PDB entry 5O96 | X-ray diffraction, 2.30 A resolution | chains A and B

[Chain A (and B)]
Molecule: Ribosomal RNA small subunit methyltransferase E
Source organism: Legionella pneumophila
Notes: EC 2.1.1.193; chain B of this document is another copy of the same molecule, construct and numbering; everything in this record applies to it too
Reference sequence: Q5ZRE6 (Q5ZRE6_LEGPH); residue numbers follow UniProt; this construct covers 2-244
Sequence (245 residues; each row starts with the number of its first residue; numbering starts at 0):
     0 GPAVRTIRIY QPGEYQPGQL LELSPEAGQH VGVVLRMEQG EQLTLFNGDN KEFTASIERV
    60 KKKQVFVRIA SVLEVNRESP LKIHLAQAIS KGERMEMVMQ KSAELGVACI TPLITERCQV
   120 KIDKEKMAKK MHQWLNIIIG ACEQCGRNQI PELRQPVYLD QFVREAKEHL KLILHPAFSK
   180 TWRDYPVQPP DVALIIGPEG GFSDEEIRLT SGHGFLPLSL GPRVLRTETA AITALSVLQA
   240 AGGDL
Disordered / not traced: 0-2
Sequence notes: expression tag (0-1)
Small-molecule neighbours: S-adenosylmethionine (SAM): L173, H174, P175, I195, G196, P197, E198, G199, G200, L217, S218, L219, G220, R222, V223, L224, R225, T226, A229
Reported in the primary citation:
  - self-association interface (contacts with another copy of this molecule): R222
  - binding site for S-adenosylmethionine: L173, G196, G200, L219, G220, R222, L224
  - binding site for S-adenosylmethionine: R93, E198, R225 (citing earlier work)
  - conformationally variable residues (side-chain flip): E198

[Interface between chain A and chain B]
Contacting residue pairs - 79 pairs, chain A then chain B:
  R4(A) with V223(B)
  R76(A) with P221(B); R222(B), hydrogen bond (backbone-side chain)
  E77(A) with R222(B)
  S78(A) with R222(B)
  M96(A) with M96(B), hydrophobic; K100(B)
  Q99(A) with R225(B)
  K100(A) with M96(B); R225(B); E227(B), salt bridge; T228(B), hydrogen bond
  E103(A) with R222(B), hydrogen bond (backbone-side chain); L224(B); R225(B), hydrogen bond (side chain-backbone); T228(B), hydrogen bond
  L104(A) with R222(B); T228(B); T232(B)
  G105(A) with R222(B)
  Q143(A) with V223(B), hydrogen bond (side chain-backbone); R225(B)
  C144(A) with R222(B); V223(B), hydrogen bond (backbone-backbone)
  R146(A) with R222(B)
  T180(A) with L244(B)
  W181(A) with W181(B), hydrophobic; A239(B), hydrogen bond (side chain-backbone); L244(B)
  R182(A) with A239(B); A240(B), hydrogen bond (side chain-backbone)
  L219(A) with L244(B)
  G220(A) with D243(B); L244(B)
  P221(A) with R76(B); D243(B)
  R222(A) with R76(B), hydrogen bond (side chain-backbone); S78(B); E103(B), hydrogen bond (side chain-backbone); L104(B); G105(B); C144(B); R146(B); D243(B), salt bridge; L244(B)
  V223(A) with R4(B); Q143(B), hydrogen bond (backbone-side chain); C144(B), hydrogen bond (backbone-backbone)
  L224(A) with E103(B); Q143(B)
  R225(A) with Q99(B); K100(B); E103(B), hydrogen bond (backbone-side chain); Q143(B)
  E227(A) with K100(B), salt bridge
  T228(A) with K100(B), hydrogen bond; E103(B), hydrogen bond
  I231(A) with I231(B), hydrophobic
  T232(A) with L104(B); S235(B), hydrogen bond; L244(B)
  S235(A) with T232(B), hydrogen bond; S235(B); V236(B)
  V236(A) with S235(B); A239(B), hydrophobic
  A239(A) with W181(B), hydrogen bond (backbone-side chain); R182(B), hydrogen bond (backbone-side chain); V236(B), hydrophobic
  A240(A) with R182(B), hydrogen bond (backbone-side chain)
  D243(A) with G220(B); P221(B); R222(B), salt bridge
  L244(A) with T180(B); W181(B); L219(B); G220(B); R222(B); T232(B)
Other interface residues (no listed pair), chain A (35 interface residues in all): A102, S218
Other interface residues (no listed pair), chain B (35 interface residues in all): E77, S218, Q238

[Overview]
The chain A/chain B interface involves 35 residues from each chain, with 21 hydrogen bonds and 4 salt bridges.
Polar contacts include K100(A)-E227(B), R222(A)-D243(B) and R76(A)-R222(B). Ligands of chain A:
S-adenosylmethionine. The paper reports a binding site for S-adenosylmethionine at L173(A), G196(A) and
G200(A) among others; conformational variability at E198(A).
Chain A and chain B are both Ribosomal RNA small subunit methyltransferase E (Legionella pneumophila); the
structure, Structure of the putative methyltransferase Lpg2936 from Legionella pneumophila in complex with the
bound cofactor SAM, was determined by X-ray diffraction (same publication as 5O95).
